7OLJ - chains AAA and A; structure by X-ray diffraction, 1.80 A resolution.

[Chain AAA]
Protein: Poly [ADP-ribose] polymerase tankyrase-2
Organism: Homo sapiens
Notes: EC 2.4.2.30, 2.4.2.-
UniProtKB: Q9H2K2 (TNKS2_HUMAN); residues 946-1114 here = UniProt positions 946-1114
Chain sequence (171 residues; each row starts with the number of its first residue):
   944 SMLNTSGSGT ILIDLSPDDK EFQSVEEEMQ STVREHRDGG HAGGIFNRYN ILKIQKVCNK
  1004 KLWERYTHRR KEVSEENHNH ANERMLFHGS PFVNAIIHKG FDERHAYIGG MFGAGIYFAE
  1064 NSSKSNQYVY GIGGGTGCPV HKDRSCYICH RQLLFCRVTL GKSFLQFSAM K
Disordered / not traced: 944-949, 1111-1114
Sequence notes: expression tag (944-945)
UniProt features mapped onto this chain:
  - binding site (Zn(2+)): Cys1081, His1084, Cys1089, Cys1092
  - mutagenesis: Met1054 (M1054V: Loss of activity)
Bound ions: Zn2+: Cys1081, His1084, Cys1089, Cys1092
Small-molecule neighbours: VJN (8-propan-2-yloxy-4H-thieno[2,3-c]isoquinolin-5-one): Phe1030, His1031, Gly1032, Tyr1050, Met1054, Phe1055, Tyr1060, Phe1061, Ala1062, Lys1067, Ser1068, Tyr1071, Ile1075
Reported in the primary citation:
  - binding site for VJN: Gly1032, Ser1068

[Chain A]
Protein: Poly [ADP-ribose] polymerase tankyrase-2
Organism: Homo sapiens
Notes: EC 2.4.2.30, 2.4.2.-
UniProtKB: Q9H2K2 (TNKS2_HUMAN); residue numbers follow UniProt; this construct covers 1115-1162
Chain sequence (48 residues; each row starts with the number of its first residue):
  1115 MAHSPPGHHS VTGRPSVNGL ALAEYVIYRG EQAYPEYLIT YQIMRPEG
Disordered / not traced: 1130, 1162
Reported in the primary citation:
  - conformationally variable residues (side-chain flip): Glu1138
  - catalytic residues: Glu1138 (citing earlier work)

[Interface between chain AAA and chain A]
Contacting residue pairs - 149 pairs, chain AAA then chain A:
  Leu955(AAA) - Leu1152(A)  hydrophobic
  Glu964(AAA) - Tyr1151(A)  hydrogen bond
  Val968(AAA) - Tyr1151(A)  hydrophobic
  Val968(AAA) - Ile1153(A)  hydrophobic
  Met972(AAA) - Ile1153(A)  hydrophobic
  Met972(AAA) - Tyr1155(A)  hydrophobic
  Arg977(AAA) - Ala1135(A)
  Gly986(AAA) - Ile1157(A)
  Ile988(AAA) - Pro1160(A)
  Phe989(AAA) - Ile1157(A)  hydrophobic
  Phe989(AAA) - Met1158(A)
  Asn990(AAA) - Pro1160(A)
  Arg991(AAA) - Met1158(A)  hydrogen bond (backbone-backbone)
  Arg991(AAA) - Glu1161(A)  salt bridge
  Tyr992(AAA) - Tyr1155(A)  hydrophobic
  Tyr992(AAA) - Gln1156(A)
  Tyr992(AAA) - Met1158(A)
  Asn993(AAA) - Tyr1155(A)
  Asn993(AAA) - Gln1156(A)  hydrogen bond (backbone-backbone)
  Asn993(AAA) - Met1158(A)
  Ile994(AAA) - Thr1154(A)
  Ile994(AAA) - Tyr1155(A)  hydrophobic
  Leu995(AAA) - Thr1154(A)  hydrogen bond (backbone-backbone)
  Leu995(AAA) - Tyr1155(A)
  Leu995(AAA) - Gln1156(A)
  Lys996(AAA) - Leu1152(A)
  Lys996(AAA) - Ile1153(A)
  Lys996(AAA) - Thr1154(A)  hydrogen bond (backbone-backbone)
  Ile997(AAA) - Leu1152(A)
  Gln998(AAA) - Glu1150(A)
  Gln998(AAA) - Tyr1151(A)
  Gln998(AAA) - Leu1152(A)  hydrogen bond (backbone-backbone)
  Lys999(AAA) - Glu1150(A)
  Lys999(AAA) - Tyr1151(A)
  Val1000(AAA) - Tyr1148(A)  hydrogen bond (backbone-side chain)
  Val1000(AAA) - Pro1149(A)
  Val1000(AAA) - Glu1150(A)  hydrogen bond (backbone-backbone)
  Cys1001(AAA) - Tyr1148(A)
  Asn1002(AAA) - Tyr1148(A)  hydrogen bond (backbone-side chain)
  Leu1005(AAA) - Tyr1148(A)
  Trp1006(AAA) - Tyr1148(A)
  Trp1006(AAA) - Glu1150(A)
  Arg1008(AAA) - Gly1144(A)
  Arg1008(AAA) - Glu1145(A)
  Tyr1009(AAA) - Glu1145(A)
  Tyr1009(AAA) - Gln1146(A)
  Tyr1009(AAA) - Ala1147(A)
  Tyr1009(AAA) - Tyr1148(A)
  Arg1012(AAA) - His1123(A)
  Arg1012(AAA) - Arg1143(A)
  Arg1012(AAA) - Glu1145(A)
  Arg1012(AAA) - Gln1146(A)  hydrogen bond
  Val1016(AAA) - His1123(A)
  Val1016(AAA) - Gln1146(A)
  Glu1019(AAA) - His1123(A)  salt bridge
  Arg1027(AAA) - Tyr1139(A)  hydrogen bond
  Leu1029(AAA) - Tyr1139(A)  hydrophobic
  Phe1044(AAA) - Gly1144(A)
  Phe1044(AAA) - Ala1147(A)  hydrophobic
  Glu1046(AAA) - Met1115(A)
  Phe1055(AAA) - Val1125(A)  hydrophobic
  Phe1055(AAA) - Gly1127(A)
  Phe1055(AAA) - Val1140(A)  hydrophobic
  Phe1055(AAA) - Tyr1142(A)  hydrogen bond (backbone-side chain)
  Ala1057(AAA) - Met1115(A)
  Ala1057(AAA) - Ala1116(A)  hydrogen bond (backbone-backbone)
  Ala1057(AAA) - Tyr1142(A)
  Gly1058(AAA) - Val1140(A)
  Gly1058(AAA) - Ile1141(A)
  Gly1058(AAA) - Tyr1142(A)
  Ile1059(AAA) - Tyr1139(A)
  Ile1059(AAA) - Val1140(A)
  Ile1059(AAA) - Ile1141(A)  hydrogen bond (backbone-backbone)
  Ile1059(AAA) - Gly1144(A)
  Tyr1060(AAA) - Tyr1139(A)
  Tyr1060(AAA) - Val1140(A)  hydrophobic
  Phe1061(AAA) - Glu1138(A)
  Phe1061(AAA) - Tyr1139(A)  hydrogen bond (backbone-backbone)
  Phe1061(AAA) - Ile1141(A)  hydrophobic
  Phe1061(AAA) - Ala1147(A)  hydrophobic
  Glu1063(AAA) - Leu1136(A)
  Glu1063(AAA) - Ala1137(A)  hydrogen bond (backbone-backbone)
  Glu1063(AAA) - Tyr1139(A)  hydrogen bond
  Asn1064(AAA) - Ala1135(A)
  Asn1064(AAA) - Leu1136(A)  hydrogen bond (side chain-backbone)
  Lys1067(AAA) - Glu1138(A)
  Asn1069(AAA) - Tyr1155(A)  hydrogen bond
  Asn1069(AAA) - Ile1157(A)
  Val1072(AAA) - Tyr1155(A)
  Ser1088(AAA) - Ile1157(A)
  Cys1089(AAA) - Ile1157(A)
  Tyr1090(AAA) - Gln1156(A)
  Tyr1090(AAA) - Ile1157(A)
  Tyr1090(AAA) - Met1158(A)
  Tyr1090(AAA) - Arg1159(A)
  Ile1091(AAA) - Gln1156(A)  hydrogen bond (backbone-side chain)
  Cys1092(AAA) - Gln1156(A)
  His1093(AAA) - Tyr1155(A)
  His1093(AAA) - Gln1156(A)
  Arg1094(AAA) - Ile1153(A)
  Arg1094(AAA) - Thr1154(A)
  Arg1094(AAA) - Tyr1155(A)  hydrogen bond (backbone-backbone)
  Arg1094(AAA) - Ile1157(A)
  Gln1095(AAA) - Leu1152(A)
  Gln1095(AAA) - Ile1153(A)
  Gln1095(AAA) - Thr1154(A)  hydrogen bond
  Gln1095(AAA) - Tyr1155(A)
  Leu1096(AAA) - Tyr1151(A)
  Leu1096(AAA) - Leu1152(A)
  Leu1096(AAA) - Ile1153(A)  hydrogen bond (backbone-backbone)
  Leu1096(AAA) - Tyr1155(A)
  Leu1097(AAA) - Pro1149(A)  hydrophobic
  Leu1097(AAA) - Tyr1151(A)
  Leu1097(AAA) - Leu1152(A)  hydrophobic
  Phe1098(AAA) - Glu1150(A)  hydrogen bond (backbone-backbone)
  Phe1098(AAA) - Tyr1151(A)  hydrogen bond (backbone-backbone)
  Phe1098(AAA) - Ile1153(A)  hydrophobic
  Cys1099(AAA) - Tyr1148(A)
  Cys1099(AAA) - Pro1149(A)  hydrophobic
  Arg1100(AAA) - Ala1147(A)
  Arg1100(AAA) - Tyr1148(A)  hydrogen bond (backbone-backbone)
  Arg1100(AAA) - Glu1150(A)  salt bridge
  Val1101(AAA) - Ile1141(A)  hydrophobic
  Val1101(AAA) - Gln1146(A)
  Thr1102(AAA) - Ile1141(A)
  Thr1102(AAA) - Gln1146(A)  hydrogen bond (backbone-backbone)
  Leu1103(AAA) - His1123(A)
  Leu1103(AAA) - Ser1124(A)  hydrogen bond (backbone-side chain)
  Leu1103(AAA) - Tyr1139(A)  hydrophobic
  Gly1104(AAA) - His1123(A)
  Lys1105(AAA) - Gly1121(A)
  Lys1105(AAA) - His1122(A)
  Lys1105(AAA) - His1123(A)  hydrogen bond (backbone-backbone)
  Lys1105(AAA) - Ser1124(A)
  Ser1106(AAA) - His1122(A)
  Ser1106(AAA) - Ser1124(A)  hydrogen bond
  Ser1106(AAA) - Val1125(A)
  Ser1106(AAA) - Thr1126(A)  hydrogen bond
  Phe1107(AAA) - Pro1119(A)  hydrophobic
  Phe1107(AAA) - His1122(A)
  Phe1107(AAA) - Ser1124(A)  hydrogen bond (backbone-backbone)
  Phe1107(AAA) - Val1125(A)
  Phe1107(AAA) - Thr1126(A)  hydrogen bond (backbone-backbone)
  Leu1108(AAA) - Thr1126(A)
  Leu1108(AAA) - Arg1128(A)
  Gln1109(AAA) - Thr1126(A)  hydrogen bond (backbone-backbone)
  Gln1109(AAA) - Gly1127(A)
  Gln1109(AAA) - Arg1128(A)  hydrogen bond (backbone-backbone)
  Phe1110(AAA) - Arg1128(A)
Interface residues without a listed pair, chain AAA (80 interface residues in all): Leu958, Thr975, Arg980, Gly987, Glu1015, Asn1020, Met1028, Phe1030, Ile1039, Ile1040, Asp1045, Ala1049, Gly1056, Ala1062
Interface residues without a listed pair, chain A (40 interface residues in all): Val1131, Leu1134

[In short]
80 residues of chain AAA face 40 of chain A across their interface; the contacts include 35 hydrogen bonds and
3 salt bridges. Polar pairs include Arg991(AAA)-Glu1161(A), Glu1019(AAA)-His1123(A) and
Arg1100(AAA)-Glu1150(A). Bound to chain AAA: compound VJN. The paper reports the catalytic residue Glu1138(A);
a binding site for VJN at Gly1032(AAA) and Ser1068(AAA).
Chain AAA is Poly [ADP-ribose] polymerase tankyrase-2 and chain A is Poly [ADP-ribose] polymerase tankyrase-2,
both from Homo sapiens; the structure, Tankyrase 2 in complex with an inhibitor (OUL219), was determined by
X-ray diffraction together with 7OM1 and 7OMC from the same study.
